9KMG - chains G and f of the 14 polymer chains in the assembly; structure by electron microscopy, 3.10 A resolution.

[Chain G]
Protein: Major capsid protein
Source organism: Escherichia phage FCWL1
UniProtKB: A0AAX4MTV7 (A0AAX4MTV7_9CAUD); numbering as in UniProt (aligned over 1-319)
Sequence (319 residues; row label = number of the first residue in the row):
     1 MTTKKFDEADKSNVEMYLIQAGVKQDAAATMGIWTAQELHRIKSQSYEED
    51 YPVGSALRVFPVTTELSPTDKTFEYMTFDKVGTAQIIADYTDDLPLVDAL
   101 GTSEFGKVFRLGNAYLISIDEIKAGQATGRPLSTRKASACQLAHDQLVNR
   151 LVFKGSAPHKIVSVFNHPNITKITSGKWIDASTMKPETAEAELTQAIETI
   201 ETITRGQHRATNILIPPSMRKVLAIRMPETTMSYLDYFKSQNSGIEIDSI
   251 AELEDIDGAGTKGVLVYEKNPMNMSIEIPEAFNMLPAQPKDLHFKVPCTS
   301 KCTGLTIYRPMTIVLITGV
Unresolved in the structure: 1-30

[Chain f]
Protein: Decoration protein
Source organism: Escherichia phage FCWL1
UniProtKB: A0AAX4MUC4 (A0AAX4MUC4_9CAUD); numbering as in UniProt (aligned over 1-158)
Sequence (158 residues; row label = number of the first residue in the row):
     1 MAQINASYQRDMAIALPGMVADTSKYNIDGACVVNEGDVLVGAAVQVVQA
    51 QAVDGHKLVKALTTGTTPYGVAIRSHWQTVNAQNQMIYEDGGAINVMTSG
   101 RVWMLSKSTEAPTFGSAVKLDVDGQEKSDGTIETTWTYAGGWTKYKDIQL
   151 VEVQLHQL
Unresolved in the structure: 1-2

[Chain G / chain f interface]
Pairs across the interface (22):
  Q85(G) with A31(f); D54(f); G55(f); H56(f)
  I86(G) with H56(f), hydrogen bond (backbone-side chain)
  I87(G) with G30(f); A93(f)
  A88(G) with G30(f), hydrogen bond (backbone-backbone); N95(f)
  D89(G) with S75(f), hydrogen bond; Q78(f); N95(f), hydrogen bond
  Y90(G) with I28(f); G30(f); S75(f); N95(f), hydrogen bond (backbone-side chain)
  T91(G) with G30(f)
  D92(G) with N27(f); I28(f), hydrogen bond (backbone-backbone)
  D93(G) with D29(f); G30(f); A31(f)
Interface residues without a listed pair, chain f (17 interface residues in all): Y26, I73, R74, W77, I94

[Summary]
9 residues of chain G face 17 of chain f across their interface, with 6 hydrogen bonds. Polar pairs include
I86(G)-H56(f), D89(G)-S75(f) and D89(G)-N95(f).
Chain G is Major capsid protein and chain f is Decoration protein, both from Escherichia phage FCWL1; the
structure, Cryo-EM Structure of Bacteriophage FCWL1 Capsid, was determined by electron microscopy, deposited
together with 9JLF and 9KMH.
